Entry 4QVP (X-ray diffraction, 2.30 A resolution); this record covers chains Q and R of the 28 polymer chains in the assembly.

[Chain Q]
Name: Proteasome subunit alpha type-4
Source organism: Saccharomyces cerevisiae
Notes: EC 3.4.25.1
UniProt: P40303 (PSA4_YEAST); residues -1 to 252 here correspond to UniProt positions 1-254 (UniProt number = residue number + 2)
Sequence (254 residues; each row starts with the number of its first residue; numbers below 1 keep their minus sign (Met-1 is residue -1)):
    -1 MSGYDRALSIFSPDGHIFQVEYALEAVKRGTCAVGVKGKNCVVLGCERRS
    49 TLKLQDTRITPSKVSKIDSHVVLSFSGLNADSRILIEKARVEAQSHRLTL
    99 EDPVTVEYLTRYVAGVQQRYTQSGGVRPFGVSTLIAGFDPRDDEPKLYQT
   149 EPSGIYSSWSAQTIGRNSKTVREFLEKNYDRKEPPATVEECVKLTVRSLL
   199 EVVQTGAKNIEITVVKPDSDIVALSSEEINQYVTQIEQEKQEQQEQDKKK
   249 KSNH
Unresolved in the structure: -1 to 0, 241-252
Curated features (UniProtKB/Swiss-Prot):
  - modified residue: Thr58 (Phosphothreonine)

[Chain R]
Name: Proteasome subunit alpha type-5
Source organism: Saccharomyces cerevisiae
Notes: EC 3.4.25.1
UniProt: P32379 (PSA5_YEAST); residues -7 to 252 here correspond to UniProt positions 1-260 (UniProt number = residue number + 8)
Sequence (260 residues; numbered -7 to 252; the number before each row is that of its first residue; numbers below 1 keep their minus sign (Met-7 is residue -7)):
    -7 MFLTRSEYDRGVSTFSPEGRLFQVEYSLEAIKLGSTAIGIATKEGVVLGV
    43 EKRATSPLLESDSIEKIVEIDRHIGCAMSGLTADARSMIEHARTAAVTHN
    93 LYYDEDINVESLTQSVCDLALRFGEGASGEERLMSRPFGVALLIAGHDAD
   143 DGYQLFHAEPSGTFYRYNAKAIGSGSEGAQAELLNEWHSSLTLKEAELLV
   193 LKILKQVMEEKLDENNAQLSCITKQDGFKIYDNEKTAELIKELKEKEAAE
   243 SPEEADVEMS
Unresolved in the structure: -7 to 0, 118-124, 243-252

[How chain Q and chain R interact]
Pairs across the interface - 62 pairs, chain Q then chain R:
  Asp3(Q) - Glu117(R)
  Arg4(Q) - Glu117(R)
  Ala5(Q) - Val4(R)  hydrophobic
  Ala5(Q) - Glu117(R)  hydrogen bond (backbone-side chain)
  Ala5(Q) - Ser127(R)
  Ser7(Q) - Ser127(R)
  Ser7(Q) - Arg128(R)
  Ile8(Q) - Gln15(R)
  Phe9(Q) - Gln15(R)
  Phe9(Q) - Tyr18(R)  hydrophobic
  Phe9(Q) - Ser19(R)
  Phe9(Q) - Ala22(R)  hydrophobic
  Phe9(Q) - Leu73(R)  hydrophobic
  Phe9(Q) - Arg128(R)
  Phe9(Q) - Pro129(R)
  Phe9(Q) - Gly131(R)
  Ser10(Q) - Tyr18(R)
  Pro11(Q) - Tyr18(R)  hydrophobic
  Pro11(Q) - Glu21(R)
  Asp12(Q) - Glu21(R)
  Gly13(Q) - Tyr18(R)
  Gly13(Q) - Glu21(R)
  Gly13(Q) - Ala22(R)
  His14(Q) - Leu25(R)
  Ile15(Q) - Leu73(R)  hydrophobic
  Ile15(Q) - Arg128(R)
  Lys35(Q) - Glu52(R)  salt bridge
  Gln116(Q) - Ala75(R)
  Gln116(Q) - Asp76(R)
  Thr119(Q) - Arg128(R)  hydrogen bond (backbone-side chain)
  Gln120(Q) - Met126(R)
  Gln120(Q) - Ser127(R)  hydrogen bond (backbone-backbone)
  Gln120(Q) - Arg128(R)
  Gln120(Q) - Phe130(R)
  Ser121(Q) - Ser127(R)
  Gly122(Q) - Ser127(R)
  Ser151(Q) - Ala75(R)
  Gly152(Q) - Ala75(R)
  Ile153(Q) - Thr74(R)
  Ile153(Q) - Ala75(R)
  Ser155(Q) - Leu51(R)
  Ser155(Q) - Ser55(R)
  Ser156(Q) - Leu51(R)
  Ser156(Q) - Glu52(R)  hydrogen bond
  Ser156(Q) - Ser55(R)  hydrogen bond (backbone-side chain)
  Trp157(Q) - Thr47(R)
  Trp157(Q) - Ser48(R)
  Trp157(Q) - Leu50(R)
  Trp157(Q) - Leu51(R)
  Trp157(Q) - Glu52(R)
  Ser158(Q) - Leu50(R)  hydrogen bond (backbone-backbone)
  Ser158(Q) - Glu52(R)  hydrogen bond
  Ala159(Q) - Leu50(R)
  Leu173(Q) - Leu50(R)  hydrophobic
  Glu174(Q) - Ser48(R)  hydrogen bond
  Glu174(Q) - Pro49(R)
  Glu174(Q) - Leu50(R)
  Tyr177(Q) - Leu50(R)  hydrophobic
  Arg179(Q) - Pro49(R)  hydrogen bond (side chain-backbone)
  Arg179(Q) - Leu50(R)  hydrogen bond (side chain-backbone)
  Arg179(Q) - Leu51(R)  hydrogen bond (side chain-backbone)
  Arg179(Q) - Glu52(R)
Interface residues without a listed pair, chain Q (31 interface residues in all): Arg170
Interface residues without a listed pair, chain R (26 interface residues in all): Asp1

[In short]
Chain Q and chain R form an interface of 31 and 26 residues respectively; the contacts include 11 hydrogen
bonds and 1 salt bridge. Among the polar pairs are Lys35(Q)-Glu52(R), Ala5(Q)-Glu117(R) and
Thr119(Q)-Arg128(R).
Chain Q is Proteasome subunit alpha type-4 and chain R is Proteasome subunit alpha type-5, both from
Saccharomyces cerevisiae; the structure, yCP beta5-M45T mutant in complex with bortezomib, was determined by
X-ray diffraction together with 4QUX, 4QUY, 4QV0, 4QV1, 4QV3, 4QV4 and 42 further entries from the same study.
